1MXF - chains A and B of the 4 polymer chains in the assembly; structure by X-ray diffraction, 2.30 A resolution.

== Chain A (and B) ==
Protein: Pteridine reductase 2
Organism: Trypanosoma cruzi
Notes: fragment: pteridine reductase; chain B of this document is another copy of the same molecule, construct and numbering; everything in this record applies to it too
UniProtKB: Q8I814 (Q8I814_TRYCR); numbering as in UniProt (aligned over 1-276)
Chain sequence (276 residues; each row starts with the number of its first residue):
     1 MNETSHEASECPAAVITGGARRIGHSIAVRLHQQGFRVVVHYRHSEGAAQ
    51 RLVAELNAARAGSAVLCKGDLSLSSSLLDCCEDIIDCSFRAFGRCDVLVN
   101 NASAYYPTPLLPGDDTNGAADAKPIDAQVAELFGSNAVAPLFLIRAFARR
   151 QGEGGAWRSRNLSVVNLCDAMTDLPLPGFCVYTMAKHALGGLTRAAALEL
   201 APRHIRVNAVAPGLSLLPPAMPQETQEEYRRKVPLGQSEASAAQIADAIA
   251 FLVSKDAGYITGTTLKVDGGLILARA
Not modelled in the structure: 1-10, 113-122, 152-160
Modified / non-standard residues: Mse171 (selenomethionine; parent Met); Mse184 (selenomethionine; parent Met); Mse221 (selenomethionine; parent Met)
Small-molecule neighbours:
  - methotrexate (MTX): Arg22, Ser103, Ala104, Tyr105, Pro107, Asp169, Leu176, Phe179, Tyr182, Gly213, Leu214, Leu216, Leu217, Pro218, Mse221, Thr225, Tyr229
  - NADPH (NDP; NADPH dihydro-nicotinamide-adenine-dinucleotide phosphate): Gly18, Arg21, Arg22, Ile23, His41, Tyr42, Arg43, His44, Ser45, Gly69, Asp70, Leu71, Ser72, Asn101, Ala102, Ser103, Ala104, Glu131, Ser135, Leu167, Cys168, Asp169, Tyr182, Lys186, Pro212, Gly213, Leu214, Ser215, Leu216

== Chain A / chain B interface ==
Contacting residue pairs (57):
  Leu78(A) - Ile125(B)  hydrophobic
  Leu78(A) - Asp126(B)
  Pro109(A) - Arg149(B)
  Pro109(A) - Glu199(B)
  Leu110(A) - Leu141(B)  hydrophobic
  Leu110(A) - Arg145(B)
  Leu110(A) - Arg149(B)  hydrogen bond (backbone-side chain)
  Leu110(A) - Glu199(B)  hydrogen bond (backbone-side chain)
  Leu110(A) - Leu200(B)  hydrophobic
  Leu111(A) - Ala148(B)
  Leu111(A) - Leu200(B)  hydrophobic
  Pro112(A) - Arg149(B)
  Ile125(A) - Leu78(B)  hydrophobic
  Ile125(A) - Phe142(B)  hydrophobic
  Asp126(A) - Leu78(B)
  Asp126(A) - Phe142(B)
  Ala137(A) - Mse184(B)
  Leu141(A) - Cys180(B)  hydrophobic
  Leu141(A) - Mse184(B)
  Phe142(A) - Ile125(B)  hydrophobic
  Phe142(A) - Asp126(B)
  Arg145(A) - Leu110(B)
  Arg149(A) - Pro109(B)
  Arg149(A) - Leu110(B)  hydrogen bond (side chain-backbone)
  Arg149(A) - Pro112(B)
  Thr172(A) - Arg194(B)  hydrogen bond (backbone-side chain)
  Asp173(A) - Arg194(B)  salt bridge
  Pro175(A) - Ala195(B)  hydrophobic
  Pro175(A) - Leu198(B)
  Gly178(A) - Glu199(B)  hydrogen bond (backbone-side chain)
  Phe179(A) - Glu199(B)
  Cys180(A) - Leu192(B)  hydrophobic
  Cys180(A) - Ala195(B)  hydrophobic
  Cys180(A) - Glu199(B)
  Val181(A) - Leu141(B)  hydrophobic
  Mse184(A) - Ala137(B)
  Mse184(A) - Ala188(B)
  Mse184(A) - Leu192(B)
  His187(A) - His187(B)
  His187(A) - Gly191(B)
  His187(A) - Arg194(B)  hydrogen bond
  Ala188(A) - Mse184(B)
  Ala188(A) - Ala188(B)  hydrophobic
  Gly191(A) - His187(B)
  Leu192(A) - Cys180(B)  hydrophobic
  Leu192(A) - Mse184(B)
  Arg194(A) - Thr172(B)
  Arg194(A) - Asp173(B)  salt bridge
  Arg194(A) - His187(B)
  Ala195(A) - Pro175(B)  hydrophobic
  Ala195(A) - Cys180(B)  hydrophobic
  Leu198(A) - Pro175(B)
  Glu199(A) - Leu110(B)
  Glu199(A) - Gly178(B)  hydrogen bond (side chain-backbone)
  Glu199(A) - Cys180(B)
  Leu200(A) - Leu110(B)  hydrophobic
  Leu200(A) - Leu111(B)  hydrophobic
Other interface residues (no listed pair), chain A (38 interface residues in all): Leu73, Val129, Phe133, Val138, Ala148, Pro177, Thr183, Ala196, Arg203
Other interface residues (no listed pair), chain B (37 interface residues in all): Leu73, Val129, Phe133, Pro177, Phe179, Val181, Thr183, Ala196, Arg203

== Overview ==
38 residues of chain A and 37 residues of chain B are in contact; the contacts include 7 hydrogen bonds and 2
salt bridges. Among the polar pairs are Asp173(A)-Arg194(B), Leu110(A)-Arg149(B) and Leu110(A)-Glu199(B).
Bound to chain A: NADPH and methotrexate.
Both chains are Pteridine reductase 2 (Trypanosoma cruzi). Entry 1MXF (Crystal Structure of Inhibitor Complex
of Putative Pteridine Reductase 2 (PTR2) from Trypanosoma cruzi) was determined by X-ray diffraction,
deposited together with 1MXH.
